2DAB - chains A and B; structure by X-ray diffraction, 2.00 A resolution.

Chain A (and B):
Protein: D-amino acid aminotransferase
Organism: Bacillus sp
Notes: EC 2.6.1.21; chain B of this document is another copy of the same molecule, construct and numbering; everything in this record applies to it too
UniProt: P19938 (DAAA_BACYM); residue numbers follow UniProt; this construct covers 1-282
Chain sequence (282 residues; each row starts with the number of its first residue):
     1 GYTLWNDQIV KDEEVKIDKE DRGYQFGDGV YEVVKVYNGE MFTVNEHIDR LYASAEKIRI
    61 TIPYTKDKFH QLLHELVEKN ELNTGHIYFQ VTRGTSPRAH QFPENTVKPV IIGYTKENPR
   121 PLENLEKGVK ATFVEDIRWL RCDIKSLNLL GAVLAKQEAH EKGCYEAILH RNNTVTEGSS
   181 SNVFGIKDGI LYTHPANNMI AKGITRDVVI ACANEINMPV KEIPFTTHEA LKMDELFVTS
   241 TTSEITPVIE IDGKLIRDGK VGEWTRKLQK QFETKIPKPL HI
Disordered / not traced: 281-282 (chain B: fully traced)
Covalently attached groups: pyridoxal phosphate (PLP) linked to Lys145
Construct notes: engineered mutation Ala201 (Leu in P19938)
Ligand contacts: pyridoxal phosphate (PLP): Tyr31, His47, Arg50, Arg138, Glu177, Gly178, Ser179, Ser180, Ser181, Asn182, Ala201, Gly203, Ile204, Thr205, Arg206, Thr239, Ser240, Thr241

How chain A and chain B interact:
Residue-residue contacts (97; chain A residue first):
  Thr3(A) with Lys19(B)
  Glu13(A) with Lys16(B), hydrogen bond (backbone-side chain)
  Val15(A) with Lys16(B)
  Lys16(A) with Glu13(B); Val15(B); Lys16(B)
  Ile17(A) with Ile17(B), hydrogen bond (backbone-backbone); Lys19(B); Tyr24(B), hydrophobic
  Lys19(A) with Thr3(B); Tyr114(B)
  Glu20(A) with Tyr114(B), hydrogen bond
  Asp21(A) with Tyr24(B), hydrogen bond
  Arg22(A) with Val153(B)
  Gly23(A) with Gly23(B); Tyr24(B)
  Tyr24(A) with Ile17(B), hydrophobic; Asp21(B), hydrogen bond; Gly23(B); Tyr24(B); Gln90(B); Val110(B); Leu147(B)
  Gln25(A) with Tyr88(B); Gln90(B); Tyr114(B), hydrogen bond; Leu147(B); Leu149(B)
  Phe26(A) with Leu147(B); Leu149(B), hydrogen bond (backbone-backbone); Leu150(B); Val153(B), hydrophobic
  Gly27(A) with Leu147(B)
  Asp28(A) with Leu150(B); Val153(B)
  Tyr31(A) with Arg98(B)
  Arg59(A) with Glu161(B), salt bridge
  Tyr88(A) with Gln25(B); Arg98(B)
  Gln90(A) with Tyr24(B); Gln25(B)
  Thr92(A) with Tyr24(B)
  Arg98(A) with Tyr31(B); Tyr88(B); Tyr114(B)
  His100(A) with Ala152(B); Val153(B); Lys156(B); Ser180(B)
  Gln101(A) with Lys156(B); Gln157(B); His160(B)
  Phe102(A) with Val153(B), hydrophobic; Gln157(B), hydrogen bond (backbone-side chain)
  Val110(A) with Tyr24(B)
  Tyr114(A) with Lys19(B); Glu20(B), hydrogen bond; Gln25(B), hydrogen bond; Arg98(B)
  Ile137(A) with Trp139(B); Leu140(B), hydrogen bond (backbone-backbone); Arg141(B)
  Arg138(A) with Trp139(B)
  Trp139(A) with Ile137(B); Arg138(B); Trp139(B)
  Leu140(A) with Ile137(B), hydrogen bond (backbone-backbone)
  Arg141(A) with Ile137(B)
  Ser146(A) with Leu150(B)
  Leu147(A) with Tyr24(B); Gln25(B); Phe26(B); Gly27(B)
  Asn148(A) with Asn148(B); Leu149(B), hydrogen bond (side chain-backbone); Leu150(B), hydrogen bond (side chain-backbone)
  Leu149(A) with Gln25(B); Phe26(B), hydrogen bond (backbone-backbone); Asn148(B), hydrogen bond (backbone-side chain)
  Leu150(A) with Phe26(B), hydrogen bond (backbone-backbone); Asp28(B); Trp139(B), hydrophobic; Ser146(B); Asn148(B), hydrogen bond (backbone-side chain)
  Ala152(A) with His100(B)
  Val153(A) with Arg22(B); Phe26(B), hydrophobic; His100(B); Phe102(B), hydrophobic
  Lys156(A) with His100(B); Gln101(B)
  Gln157(A) with Arg59(B); Gln101(B); Phe102(B), hydrogen bond (side chain-backbone)
  His160(A) with Gln101(B)
  Glu161(A) with Arg59(B), salt bridge
  Ser180(A) with His100(B)
Also at the interface, not in a pair above, chain A (52 interface residues in all): Asp12, Asp18, Val33, Ile58, Ile112, Asp136, Gly151, Leu154, Ser179
Also at the interface, not in a pair above, chain B (52 interface residues in all): Asp12, Asp18, Val33, Ile58, Thr92, Ile112, Asp136, Gly151, Leu154, Ser179

Summary:
Chain A and chain B each contribute 52 residues to their interface, with 19 hydrogen bonds and 2 salt bridges.
Polar contacts include Arg59(A)-Glu161(B), Glu13(A)-Lys16(B) and Glu20(A)-Tyr114(B). Pyridoxal phosphate is
covalently linked to Lys145(A).
Both chains are D-amino acid aminotransferase (Bacillus sp). Entry 2DAB (L201A mutant of D-amino acid
aminotransferase complexed with pyridoxal-5'-phosphate) was determined by X-ray diffraction, deposited
together with 1A0G.
